Entry 4MLM (X-ray diffraction, 1.70 A resolution); this record covers chain A.

Chain A:
Molecule: Predicted HD phosphohydrolase PhnZ
Organism: uncultured bacterium HF130_AEPn_1
Reference sequence: D0E8I5 (D0E8I5_9BACT); residues 1-190 here = UniProt positions 1-190
Sequence (196 residues; each row starts with the number of its first residue):
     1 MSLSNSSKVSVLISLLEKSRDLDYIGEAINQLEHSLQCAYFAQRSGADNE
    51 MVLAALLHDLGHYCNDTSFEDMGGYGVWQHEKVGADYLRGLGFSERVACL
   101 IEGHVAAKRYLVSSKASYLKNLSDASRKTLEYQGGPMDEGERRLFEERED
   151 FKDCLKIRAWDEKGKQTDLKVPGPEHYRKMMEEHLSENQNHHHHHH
Not modelled in the structure: 1, 190-196
Modified / non-standard residues: Mse1 (selenomethionine); Mse51, Mse72, Mse137, Mse180, Mse181 (selenomethionine; parent Met)
Sequence notes: expression tag (191-196)
Metal / ion sites: Fe ion site 1: Y24, H34, H58, D59, D161; Fe ion site 2: D59, H80, H104 (together with l(+)-tartaric acid)

Summary:
The Fe ion site 1 is built by Y24, H34, H58, D59 and D161. D59, H80 and H104 form the Fe ion site 2.
Chain A is Predicted HD phosphohydrolase PhnZ (uncultured bacterium HF130_AEPn_1); the structure, Crystal
Structure of PhnZ from uncultured bacterium HF130_AEPn_1, was determined by X-ray diffraction together with
4MLN from the same study.
